Entry 6AK2 (X-ray diffraction, 1.87 A resolution); this record covers chains A and D.

# Chain A
Name: Syntenin-1
From: Rattus norvegicus
UniProtKB: Q9JI92 (SDCB1_RAT); residues 14-94 here correspond to UniProt positions 113-193 (UniProt number = residue number + 99)
Sequence (81 residues; each row starts with the number of its first residue):
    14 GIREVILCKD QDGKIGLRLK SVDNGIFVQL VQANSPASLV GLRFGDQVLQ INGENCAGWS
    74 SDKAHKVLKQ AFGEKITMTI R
Disordered / not traced: 84-86

# Chain D
Name: peptide inhibitor KSL-128018
Sequence (7 residues; row label = number of the first residue in the row):
     1 SHWXXDI
Modified / non-standard residues: TBG (3-methyl-L-valine) at position 4; 004 ((2S)-amino(phenyl)ethanoic acid) at position 5

# Chain A / chain D interface
Pairs across the interface (29; chain A residue first):
  Lys27(A) - Ile7(D)
  Ile28(A) - Ile7(D)  hydrogen bond (backbone-backbone)
  Gly29(A) - Ile7(D)  hydrogen bond (backbone-backbone)
  Leu30(A) - 004_5(D)
  Leu30(A) - Asp6(D)
  Leu30(A) - Ile7(D)  hydrogen bond (backbone-backbone)
  Arg31(A) - TBG_4(D)
  Arg31(A) - 004_5(D)
  Arg31(A) - Asp6(D)  salt bridge
  Leu32(A) - Trp3(D)
  Leu32(A) - TBG_4(D)
  Leu32(A) - 004_5(D)  hydrogen bond (backbone-backbone)
  Lys33(A) - His2(D)
  Lys33(A) - Trp3(D)
  Lys33(A) - TBG_4(D)
  Ser34(A) - His2(D)  hydrogen bond (backbone-backbone)
  Ser34(A) - Trp3(D)  hydrogen bond (backbone-backbone)
  Val35(A) - Ser1(D)
  Asp36(A) - Ser1(D)  hydrogen bond
  Ile39(A) - Trp3(D)  hydrophobic
  Gln42(A) - TBG_4(D)
  Trp72(A) - Trp3(D)  hydrogen bond (backbone-side chain)
  Ser73(A) - Trp3(D)
  Ser74(A) - Trp3(D)
  Ser74(A) - 004_5(D)
  Ala77(A) - Trp3(D)  hydrophobic
  Ala77(A) - 004_5(D)
  His78(A) - 004_5(D)
  Leu81(A) - Ile7(D)
Also at the interface, not in a pair above, chain A (19 interface residues in all): Lys82

# Summary
19 residues of chain A face 7 of chain D across their interface, with 8 hydrogen bonds and 1 salt bridge.
Polar pairs include Arg31(A)-Asp6(D), Gly29(A)-Ile7(D) and Asp36(A)-Ser1(D).
Here chain A is Syntenin-1 (Rattus norvegicus) and chain D is peptide inhibitor KSL-128018. Entry 6AK2
(Crystal structure of the syntenin PDZ1 domain in complex with the peptide inhibitor KSL-128018) was
determined by X-ray diffraction.
